8HH6 - chains B and F of the 7 polymer chains in the assembly; structure by electron microscopy, 2.90 A resolution.

Chain B:
Molecule: ATP synthase subunit alpha
From: Bacillus sp. PS3
Notes: EC 7.1.2.2
UniProtKB: A0A0M3VGF9 (A0A0M3VGF9_BACP3); residues 2-502 here = UniProt positions 2-502
Sequence (501 residues; each row starts with the number of its first residue):
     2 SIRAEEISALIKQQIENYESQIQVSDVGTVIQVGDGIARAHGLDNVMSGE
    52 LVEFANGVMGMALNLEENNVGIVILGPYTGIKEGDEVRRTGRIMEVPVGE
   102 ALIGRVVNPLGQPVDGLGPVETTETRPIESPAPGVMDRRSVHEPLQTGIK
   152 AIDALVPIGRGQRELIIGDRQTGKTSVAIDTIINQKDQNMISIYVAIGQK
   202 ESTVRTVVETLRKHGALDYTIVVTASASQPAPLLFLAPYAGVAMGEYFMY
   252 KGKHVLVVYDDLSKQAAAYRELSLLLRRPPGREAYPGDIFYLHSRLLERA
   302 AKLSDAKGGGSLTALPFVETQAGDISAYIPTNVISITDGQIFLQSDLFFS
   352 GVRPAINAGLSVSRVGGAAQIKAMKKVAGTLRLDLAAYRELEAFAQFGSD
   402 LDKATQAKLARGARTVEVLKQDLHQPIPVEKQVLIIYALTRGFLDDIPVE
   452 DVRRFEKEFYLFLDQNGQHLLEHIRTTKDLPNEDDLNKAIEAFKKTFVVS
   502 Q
Unresolved in the structure: 2-23, 502
Sequence notes: conflict Pro132 (Arg in A0A0M3VGF9), Ser193 (Cys in A0A0M3VGF9), Phe463 (Trp in A0A0M3VGF9)
Bound ions: Mg2+: Thr176 (together with ATP)
Small-molecule neighbours:
  - ATP (adenosine-5'-triphosphate), molecule 1: Asp170, Arg171, Gln172, Thr173, Gly174, Lys175, Thr176, Ser177, Gln200, Phe349, Arg354, Gln422, Asp423, Leu424
  - ATP, molecule 2: Ile335, Ser336, Val363, Ser364, Arg365

Chain F:
Molecule: ATP synthase subunit beta
From: Bacillus sp. PS3
Notes: EC 7.1.2.2
UniProtKB: A0A0M4U1P9 (A0A0M4U1P9_BACP3); residues 1-473 here = UniProt positions 1-473
Sequence (484 residues; row label = number of the first residue in the row; numbers below 1 keep their minus sign (Met-10 is residue -10)):
   -10 MHHHHHHHHHHMTRGRVIQVMGPVVDVKFENGHLPAIYNALKIQHKARNE
    40 NEVDIDLTLEVALHLGDDTVRTIAMASTDGLIRGMEVIDTGAPISVPVGE
    90 VTLGRVFNVLGEPIDLEGDIPADARRDPIHRPAPKFEELATEVEILETGI
   140 KVVDLLAPYIKGGKIGLFGGAGVGKTVLIQELIHNIAQEHGGISVFAGVG
   190 ERTREGNDLYHEMKDSGVISKTAMVFGQMNEPPGARMRVALTGLTMAEYF
   240 RDEQGQDVLLFIDNIFRFTQAGSEVSALLGRMPSAVGYQPTLATEMGQLQ
   290 ERITSTAKGSITSIQAIYVPADDYTDPAPATTFSHLDATTNLERKLAEMG
   340 IYPAVDPLASTSRALAPEIVGEEHYQVARKVQQTLQRYKELQDIIAILGM
   390 DELSDEDKLVVHRARRIQFFLSQNFHVAEQFTGQPGSYVPVKETVRGFKE
   440 ILEGKYDHLPEDAFRLVGRIEEVVEKAKAMGVEV
Unresolved in the structure: -10 to 0, 472-473
Sequence notes: initiating methionine (-10); expression tag (-9 to 0)
Bound ions: Mg2+: Thr165 (together with ATP)
Small-molecule neighbours:
  - ATP (adenosine-5'-triphosphate), molecule 1: Gly159, Ala160, Gly161, Val162, Gly163, Lys164, Thr165, Val166, Glu190, Arg191, Glu194, Tyr307, Tyr341, Pro342, Phe414, Ala417, Phe420
  - ATP, molecule 2: Ser351, Arg352, Tyr364, Arg368

Chain B / chain F interface:
Contacting residue pairs (89; chain B residue first):
  Gly43(B) with Arg72(F), hydrogen bond (backbone-side chain)
  Leu44(B) with Arg72(F), hydrogen bond (backbone-side chain)
  Asn46(B) with Ile71(F)
  Val47(B) with Ile71(F)
  Met48(B) with Asn40(F); Gly69(F); Leu70(F); Ile71(F), hydrophobic
  Ser49(B) with Thr67(F); Asp68(F); Gly69(F), hydrogen bond (backbone-backbone); Leu70(F), hydrogen bond (backbone-backbone)
  Asn65(B) with Val9(F)
  Leu66(B) with Gln8(F); Val9(F), hydrogen bond (backbone-backbone); Leu70(F); Arg72(F)
  Glu67(B) with Gln8(F); Met10(F); Arg72(F), hydrogen bond (backbone-side chain)
  Glu68(B) with Ile7(F); Gln8(F)
  Val71(B) with Arg72(F)
  Arg90(B) with Asn40(F), hydrogen bond (side chain-backbone)
  Gly92(B) with Asn40(F)
  Glu130(B) with Asp68(F)
  Ala133(B) with Asn219(F)
  Gly135(B) with Thr192(F)
  Val136(B) with Thr192(F); Asn196(F)
  Met137(B) with Ile103(F); Asp104(F); Tyr199(F), hydrophobic
  Arg139(B) with Thr192(F); Asn196(F)
  Ser141(B) with Asp197(F), hydrogen bond
  Pro280(B) with Ala266(F), hydrophobic
  Gly282(B) with Val275(F)
  Arg283(B) with Val275(F); Asp312(F), salt bridge; Asp315(F), salt bridge
  Gly288(B) with Glu263(F)
  Asp289(B) with Glu263(F)
  Phe291(B) with Arg256(F); Gln259(F)
  Tyr292(B) with Met218(F); Asn219(F); Glu220(F); Arg225(F); Glu263(F)
  Ser295(B) with Met218(F)
  Glu299(B) with Thr192(F), hydrogen bond; Met218(F); Asn219(F)
  Ser327(B) with Ala310(F); Asp311(F), hydrogen bond
  Thr332(B) with Ala160(F); Tyr307(F)
  Ile335(B) with Ala160(F), hydrophobic; Arg191(F)
  Ser336(B) with Arg191(F), hydrogen bond (backbone-side chain); Arg256(F), hydrogen bond; Tyr307(F)
  Ile337(B) with Arg191(F), hydrogen bond (backbone-side chain); Met218(F), hydrophobic
  Thr338(B) with Arg191(F), hydrogen bond (backbone-side chain)
  Asp339(B) with Arg191(F); Arg193(F), salt bridge
  Gly360(B) with Glu337(F)
  Arg365(B) with Gly161(F); Arg191(F); Phe420(F)
  Gly367(B) with Gln419(F)
  Gly368(B) with Gln419(F)
  Gly380(B) with Phe420(F)
  Thr381(B) with Thr421(F)
  Arg383(B) with Tyr341(F), hydrogen bond
  Leu384(B) with Leu455(F), hydrophobic
  Ala387(B) with Glu337(F)
  Ala388(B) with Arg454(F)
  Glu391(B) with Met338(F); Arg404(F), salt bridge; Phe408(F)
  Phe395(B) with Met389(F), hydrophobic; Arg404(F)
  Phe398(B) with Ile384(F), hydrophobic; Met389(F)
  Leu402(B) with Pro449(F), hydrophobic
  Lys404(B) with Met469(F), hydrogen bond (side chain-backbone)
Other interface residues (no listed pair), chain B (67 interface residues in all): Asp45, Gly50, Leu64, Thr91, Ile94, Pro134, Arg140, Arg164, Ile326, Asn333, Leu361, Ser364, Val366, Lys376, Gly399, Ala408
Other interface residues (no listed pair), chain F (66 interface residues in all): Arg37, Glu39, Val42, Val95, Glu194, Gly195, Phe215, Pro221, Pro309, Arg333, Ala336, Tyr377, Ala385, Gly422, Glu450, Asp451, Val471

Overview:
The interface between chain B and chain F involves 67 residues on one side and 66 on the other, with 16
hydrogen bonds and 4 salt bridges. Polar contacts include Arg283(B)-Asp312(F), Arg283(B)-Asp315(F) and
Asp339(B)-Arg193(F). One ATP molecule is bound between chain B and chain F.
Here chain B is ATP synthase subunit alpha and chain F is ATP synthase subunit beta, both from Bacillus sp.
PS3. Entry 8HH6 (F1 domain of FoF1-ATPase from Bacillus PS3,step waiting,highATP) was determined by electron
microscopy, deposited together with 8HH1, 8HH2, 8HH3, 8HH4, 8HH5, 8HH7 and 5 further entries.
